Entry 5VJ6 (electron microscopy, 11.50 A resolution (very low resolution: no residue pairs are listed; an interface is given only as per-side residue counts)); this record covers chains A and F of the 14 polymer chains in the assembly.

# Chain A
Name: Envelope glycoprotein gp160
From: Human immunodeficiency virus 1
UniProtKB: Q2N0S6 (Q2N0S6_9HIV1); residues 512-664 here correspond to UniProt positions 509-661 (UniProt number = residue number - 3)
Amino-acid sequence (153 residues; numbered 512 to 664; the number before each row is that of its first residue):
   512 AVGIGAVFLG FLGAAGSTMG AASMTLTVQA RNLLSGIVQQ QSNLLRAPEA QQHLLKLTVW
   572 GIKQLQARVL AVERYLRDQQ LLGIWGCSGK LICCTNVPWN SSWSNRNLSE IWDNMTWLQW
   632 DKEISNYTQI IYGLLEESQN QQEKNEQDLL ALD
Disordered / not traced: 512-517, 548-568
Disulfide bonds: Cys598-Cys604
Differences from the reference sequence: engineered mutation Pro559 (Ile556 in Q2N0S6), Cys605 (Thr602 in Q2N0S6)

# Chain F
Name: Envelope glycoprotein gp160
From: Human immunodeficiency virus 1
UniProtKB: Q2N0S6 (Q2N0S6_9HIV1); the construct lacks a stretch of the UniProt sequence and is renumbered around it, so the offset changes along the chain: 31-141 = UniProt 30-140; 150-185 = UniProt 141-176; 187-309 = UniProt 186-308; 312-321 = UniProt 309-318; 2 more segments
Amino-acid sequence (481 residues; numbered 31 to 513 plus 10 insertion-coded residues; 12 numbers in that range are skipped by the numbering (no residue carries them; nothing is unmodelled there); the number before each row is that of its first residue; a row labelled like 185A-185I holds insertion residues (185A, then the next letters in order)):
    31 AENLWVTVYY GVPVWKDAET TLFCASDAKA YETEKHNVWA THACVPTDPN PQEIHLENVT
    91 EEFNMWKNNM VEQMHTDIIS LWDQSLKPCV KLTPLCVTLQ CTNVTNNITD D
   150 MRGELKNCSF NMTTELRDKK QKVYSLFYRL DVVQIN
185A-185I ENQGNRSNN
   187 SNKEYRLINC NTSAITQACP KVSFEPIPIH YCAPAGFAIL KCKDKKFNGT GPCPSVSTVQ
   247 CTHGIKPVVS TQLLLNGSLA EEEVMIRSEN ITNNAKNILV QFNTPVQINC TRPNNNTRKS
   307 IRI
   312 GPGQAFYATG
  321A D
   322 IIGDIRQAHC NVSKATWNET LGKVVKQLRK HFGNNTIIRF ANSSGGDLEV TTHSFNCGGE
   382 FFYCNTSGLF NSTWISN
   400 TSVQGSNSTG SNDSITLPCR IKQIINMWQR IGQAMYAPPI QGVIRCVSNI TGLILTRDGG
   460 STNSTTETFR PGGGDMRDNW RSELYKYKVV KIEPLGVAPT RCKRRVVGRR RRRR
Disordered / not traced: 31-32, 150-151, 185A-185I, 400-410, 506-513
Disulfide bonds: Cys54-Cys74, Cys119-Cys205, Cys126-Cys196, Cys131-Cys157, Cys218-Cys247, Cys228-Cys239, Cys296-Cys331, Cys378-Cys445, Cys385-Cys418
Differences from the reference sequence: engineered mutation Asn332 (Thr330 in Q2N0S6), Cys501 (Ala498 in Q2N0S6); expression tag (509-513)

# Interface between chain A and chain F
At this resolution (12 A) residue pairs are not listed: 5 residues of chain A and 5 of chain F lie at the interface.

# Overview
Chain A and chain F each contribute 5 residues to their interface.
Here chain A is Envelope glycoprotein gp160 and chain F is Envelope glycoprotein gp160, both from Human
immunodeficiency virus 1. Entry 5VJ6 (BG505 SOSIP.664 in complex with broadly neutralizing antibodies PG9 and
8ANC195) was determined by electron microscopy, deposited together with 5VVF and 5VIY.
